PDB entry 1OX4 | X-ray diffraction, 2.50 A resolution | chain A

[Chain A]
Molecule: Imidazole glycerol phosphate synthase hisHF
Source organism: Saccharomyces cerevisiae
Notes: EC 2.4.2.-, 4.1.3.-; fragment: amidotransferase and cyclase domains
UniProt: P33734 (HIS5_YEAST); numbering as in UniProt (aligned over 1-552)
Chain sequence (555 residues; numbered -3 to 552; 1 number in that range is skipped by the numbering (no residue carries it; nothing is unmodelled there); the number before each row is that of its first residue; numbers below 1 keep their minus sign (Gly-3 is residue -3)):
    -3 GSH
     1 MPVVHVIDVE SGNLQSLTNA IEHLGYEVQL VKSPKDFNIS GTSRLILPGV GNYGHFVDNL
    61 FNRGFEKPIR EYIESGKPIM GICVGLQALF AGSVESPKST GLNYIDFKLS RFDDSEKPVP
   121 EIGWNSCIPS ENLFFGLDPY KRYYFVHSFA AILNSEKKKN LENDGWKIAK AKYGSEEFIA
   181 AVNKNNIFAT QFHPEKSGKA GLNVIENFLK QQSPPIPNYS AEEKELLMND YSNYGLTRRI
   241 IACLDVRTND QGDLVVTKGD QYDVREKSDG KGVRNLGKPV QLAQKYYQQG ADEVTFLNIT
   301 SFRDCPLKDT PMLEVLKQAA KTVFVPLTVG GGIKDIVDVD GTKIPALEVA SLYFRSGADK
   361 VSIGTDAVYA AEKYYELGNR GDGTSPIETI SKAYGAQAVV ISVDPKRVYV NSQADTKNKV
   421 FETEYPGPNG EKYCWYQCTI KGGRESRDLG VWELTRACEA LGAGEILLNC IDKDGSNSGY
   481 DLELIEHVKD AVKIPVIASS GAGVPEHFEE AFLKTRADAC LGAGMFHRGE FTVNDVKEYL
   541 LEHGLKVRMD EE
Unresolved in the structure: 261-275, 301-304, 551-552
Construct notes: cloning artifact (-3 to -1)
Ion coordination: Ni2+: Gly-3, Ser-2, His-1
Small-molecule neighbours: pyrophosphate (POP): Lys473, Asp474, Gly475, Asn477, Ser500, Gly501, Ala502, Ala523, Gly524, Met525, Arg528

[Overview]
Bound to chain A: pyrophosphate. The Ni2+ site is built by Gly-3, Ser-2 and His-1.
Chain A is Imidazole glycerol phosphate synthase hisHF (Saccharomyces cerevisiae); the structure, Towards
understanding the mechanism of the complex cyclization reaction catalyzed by imidazole glycerophosphate
synthase, was determined by X-ray diffraction (same publication as 1OX5 and 1OX6).
